PDB entry 7BTP | electron microscopy, 4.01 A resolution (low resolution: residue-level contacts below are approximate; hydrogen-bond / salt-bridge calls are withheld) | chains B and F of the 6 polymer chains in the assembly

Chain B:
Name: Type I restriction enzyme EcoR124II M protein
Organism: Escherichia coli
Notes: EC 2.1.1.72
UniProtKB: P10484 (T1M1_ECOLX); residues 1-520 here = UniProt positions 1-520
Chain sequence (520 residues; each row starts with the number of its first residue):
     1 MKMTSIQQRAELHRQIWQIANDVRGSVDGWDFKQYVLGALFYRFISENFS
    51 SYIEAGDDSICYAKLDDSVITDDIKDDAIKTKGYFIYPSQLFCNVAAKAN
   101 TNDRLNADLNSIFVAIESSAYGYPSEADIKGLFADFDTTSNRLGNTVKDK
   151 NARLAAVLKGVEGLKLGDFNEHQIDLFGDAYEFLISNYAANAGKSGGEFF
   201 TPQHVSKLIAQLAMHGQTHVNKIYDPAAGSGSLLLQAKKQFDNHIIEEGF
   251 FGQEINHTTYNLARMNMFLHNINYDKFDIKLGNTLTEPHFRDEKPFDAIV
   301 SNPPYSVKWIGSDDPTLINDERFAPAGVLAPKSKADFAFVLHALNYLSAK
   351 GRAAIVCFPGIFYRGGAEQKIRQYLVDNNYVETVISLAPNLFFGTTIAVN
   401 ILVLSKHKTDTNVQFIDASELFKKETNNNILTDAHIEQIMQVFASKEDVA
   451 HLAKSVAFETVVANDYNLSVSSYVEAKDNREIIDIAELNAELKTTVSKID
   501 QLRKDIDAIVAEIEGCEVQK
Unresolved in the structure: 1-9, 56-70, 168-173, 191-197, 511-520
Swiss-Prot annotation at these positions:
  - region: Glu481 to Val510 (C-terminal tail)
  - binding site (S-adenosyl-L-methionine): Glu198 to Gln203, Ser230 to Ser232, Glu254
  - mutagenesis: Asp135 to Thr146 (Little change in holoenzyme assembly, no DNA restriction), Ala476 to Val510 (Almost complete loss of holoenzyme assembly, no DNA restriction)

Chain F:
Name: Overcome classical restriction gp0.3
Organism: Escherichia phage T7
UniProtKB: P03775 (OCR_BPT7); residues 0-116 here correspond to UniProt positions 1-117 (UniProt number = residue number + 1)
Chain sequence (117 residues; each row starts with the number of its first residue; numbering starts at 0):
     0 MAMSNMTYNNVFDHAYEMLKENIRYDDIRDTDDLHDAIHMAADNAVPHYY
    50 ADIFSVMASEGIDLEFEDSGLMPDTKDVIRILQARIYEQLTIDLWEDAED
   100 LLNEYLEEVEEYEEDEE
Unresolved in the structure: 0-4, 111-116

How chain B and chain F interact:
Residue-residue contacts (18):
  Glu198(B) - Tyr48(F)
  Glu198(B) - Asp51(F)
  Tyr305(B) - Asn43(F)
  Tyr305(B) - His47(F)
  Lys308(B) - His13(F)
  Ser312(B) - Tyr24(F)
  Lys332(B) - Glu20(F)
  Lys332(B) - Tyr24(F)
  Ser333(B) - Met17(F)
  Ser333(B) - Glu20(F)
  Lys334(B) - Glu20(F)
  Arg364(B) - Asn43(F)
  Gly394(B) - His47(F)
  Gly394(B) - Tyr48(F)
  Gly394(B) - Tyr49(F)
  Thr395(B) - His47(F)
  Thr396(B) - Tyr49(F)
  Thr396(B) - Ile78(F)
Also at the interface, not in a pair above, chain B (15 interface residues in all): Tyr188, Phe199, Pro331, Phe393
Also at the interface, not in a pair above, chain F (12 interface residues in all): Glu16, Ala50

Overview:
The interface between chain B and chain F involves 15 residues on one side and 12 on the other. UniProt lists
10 S-adenosyl-L-methionine-binding residues and 12 mutagenesis sites on chain B.
Chain B is Type I restriction enzyme EcoR124II M protein (Escherichia coli) and chain F is Overcome classical
restriction gp0.3 (Escherichia phage T7); the structure, EcoR124I-Ocr in Restriction-Alleviation State, was
determined by electron microscopy, deposited together with 7BST, 7BTO, 7BTQ and 7BTR.
